Entry 9DTR (electron microscopy, 2.31 A resolution); this record covers chains 5 and C of the 47 polymer chains in the assembly.

[Chain 5]
Molecule: U5 snRNA
From: Saccharomyces cerevisiae
Sequence (214 nucleotides; numbered 1 to 214; the number before each row is that of its first residue):
     1 AAGCAGCUUUACAGAUCAAUGGCGGAGGGAGGUCAACAUCAAGAACUGUG
    51 GGCCUUUUAUUGCCUAUAGAACUUAUAACGAACAUGGUUCUUGCCUUUUA
   101 CCAGAACCAUCCGGGUGUUGUCUCCAUAGAAACAGGUAAAGCUGUCCGUU
   151 ACUGUGGGCUUGCCAUAUUUUUUGGAACUUUUCUGCCCUUUUUCUCAAUG
   201 AGUAAGGAGGGCGU
Disordered / not traced: 1, 27, 128, 165-166, 179-214

[Chain C]
Name: Pre-mRNA-splicing factor SNU114
From: Saccharomyces cerevisiae
UniProt: P36048 (SN114_YEAST); residue numbers follow UniProt; this construct covers 1-1008
Amino-acid sequence (1008 residues; numbered 1 to 1008; the number before each row is that of its first residue):
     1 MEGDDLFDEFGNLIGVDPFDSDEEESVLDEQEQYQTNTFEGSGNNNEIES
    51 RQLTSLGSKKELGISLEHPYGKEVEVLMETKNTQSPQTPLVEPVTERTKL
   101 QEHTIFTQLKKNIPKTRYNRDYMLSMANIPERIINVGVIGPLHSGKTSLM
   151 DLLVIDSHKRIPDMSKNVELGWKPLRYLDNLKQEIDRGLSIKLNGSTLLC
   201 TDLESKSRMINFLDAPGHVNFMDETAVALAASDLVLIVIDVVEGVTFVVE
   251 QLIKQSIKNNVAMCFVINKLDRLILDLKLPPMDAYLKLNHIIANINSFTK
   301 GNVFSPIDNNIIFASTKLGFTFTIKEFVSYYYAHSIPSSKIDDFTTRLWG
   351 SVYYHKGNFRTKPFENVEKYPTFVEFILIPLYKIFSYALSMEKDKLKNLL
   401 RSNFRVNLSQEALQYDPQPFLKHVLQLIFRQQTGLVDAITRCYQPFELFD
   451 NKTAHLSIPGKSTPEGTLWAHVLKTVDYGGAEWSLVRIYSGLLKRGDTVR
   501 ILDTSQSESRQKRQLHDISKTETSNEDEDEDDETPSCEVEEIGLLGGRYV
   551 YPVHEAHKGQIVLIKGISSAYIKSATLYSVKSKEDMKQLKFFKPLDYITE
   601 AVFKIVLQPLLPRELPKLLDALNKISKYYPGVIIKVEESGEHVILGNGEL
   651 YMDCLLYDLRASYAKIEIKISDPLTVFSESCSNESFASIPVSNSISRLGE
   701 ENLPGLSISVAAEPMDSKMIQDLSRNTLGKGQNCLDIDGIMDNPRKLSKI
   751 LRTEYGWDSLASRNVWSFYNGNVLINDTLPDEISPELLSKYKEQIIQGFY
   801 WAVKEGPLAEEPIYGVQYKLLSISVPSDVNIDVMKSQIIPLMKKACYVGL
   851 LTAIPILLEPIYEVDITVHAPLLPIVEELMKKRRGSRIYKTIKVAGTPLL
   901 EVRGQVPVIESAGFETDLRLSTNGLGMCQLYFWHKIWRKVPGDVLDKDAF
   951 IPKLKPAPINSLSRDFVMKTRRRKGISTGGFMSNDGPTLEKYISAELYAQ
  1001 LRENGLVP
Disordered / not traced: 1-68, 517-532, 694-707, 728-742, 778-783, 827-832, 979-982
Bound ions: Mg2+: Thr147, Ser190 (together with GTP)
Ligand contacts: GTP (guanosine-5'-triphosphate): Pro141, Leu142, His143, Ser144, Gly145, Lys146, Thr147, Ser148, Pro174, Arg176, Asp179, Leu189, Ser190, Ala215, Pro216, Gly217, His218, Asn268, Lys269, Asp271, Arg272, Ser315, Thr316, Lys317
UniProt features mapped onto this chain:
  - region: Gly140 to Thr147 (G1), Gly188 to Lys192 (G2), Asp214 to Gly217 (G3), Asn268 to Asp271 (G4), Ser315 to Lys317 (G5)
  - binding site (GTP): Gly140 to Thr147, Asp214 to His218, Asn268 to Asp271
  - modified residue: Ser85 (Phosphoserine), Thr88 (Phosphothreonine)

[Chain 5 / chain C interface]
Residue-residue contacts - 39 pairs, chain 5 then chain C:
  G43(5) - Arg97(C)  salt bridge to the phosphate
  G43(5) - Thr98(C)  sugar contact
  G43(5) - Lys99(C)  salt bridge to the phosphate
  G43(5) - Gln108(C)  hydrogen bond to the sugar
  G43(5) - Leu109(C)  base contact
  A44(5) - Lys99(C)  phosphate contact
  A44(5) - Leu100(C)  hydrogen bond to the phosphate
  A44(5) - Gln101(C)  hydrogen bond to the phosphate
  A44(5) - Ile105(C)  base contact
  A44(5) - Phe106(C)  sugar contact
  A44(5) - Thr107(C)  sugar contact
  A44(5) - Gln108(C)  phosphate contact
  A44(5) - Pro162(C)  base contact
  A44(5) - Asp163(C)  hydrogen bond to the sugar
  A45(5) - Phe106(C)  phosphate contact
  A45(5) - Thr107(C)  phosphate contact
  A45(5) - Gln108(C)  hydrogen bond to the phosphate
  A45(5) - Leu109(C)  phosphate contact
  A45(5) - Asn112(C)  hydrogen bond to the phosphate
  C46(5) - Lys111(C)  salt bridge to the phosphate
  C46(5) - Asn112(C)  hydrogen bond to the phosphate
  U65(5) - Lys110(C)  salt bridge to the phosphate
  A70(5) - Arg160(C)  sugar contact
  A71(5) - Arg160(C)  salt bridge to the phosphate
  C72(5) - Lys166(C)  salt bridge to the phosphate
  U74(5) - Ser165(C)  base contact
  A75(5) - Gln101(C)  hydrogen bond to the base
  A75(5) - Ile105(C)  base contact
  A75(5) - Ser165(C)  hydrogen bond to the phosphate
  A75(5) - Asn167(C)  hydrogen bond to the phosphate
  A75(5) - Lys173(C)  salt bridge to the phosphate
  A75(5) - Ile185(C)  base contact
  U76(5) - Lys173(C)  salt bridge to the phosphate
  U76(5) - Ile185(C)  sugar contact
  G158(5) - Arg401(C)  hydrogen bond to the phosphate
  C159(5) - Arg401(C)  salt bridge to the phosphate
  U160(5) - Arg405(C)  salt bridge to the phosphate
  U161(5) - His334(C)  sugar contact
  U161(5) - Arg405(C)  hydrogen bond to the base
Other interface residues (no listed pair), chain 5 (18 interface residues in all): C63, U73, A77
Other interface residues (no listed pair), chain C (25 interface residues in all): Asp186

[Summary]
18 residues of chain 5 and 25 residues of chain C are in contact; the contacts include 12 hydrogen bonds and
10 salt bridges. Polar contacts include A75(5)-Gln101(C), U161(5)-Arg405(C) and G43(5)-Gln108(C). Ligands of
chain C: GTP. UniProt lists 17 GTP-binding residues on chain C.
Here chain 5 is U5 snRNA and chain C is Pre-mRNA-splicing factor SNU114, both from Saccharomyces cerevisiae.
Entry 9DTR (Structure of the yeast post-catalytic P complex spliceosome at 2.3 Angstrom resolution) was
determined by electron microscopy.
